Entry 8EL5 (X-ray diffraction, 1.67 A resolution); this record covers chains B and J of the 6 polymer chains in the assembly.

== Chain B ==
Protein: Phycoerythrin550 beta subunit
From: Hemiselmis andersenii
UniProt: U5T8W0 (U5T8W0_HEMAN); residues 1-177 here = UniProt positions 1-177
Sequence (177 residues; numbered 1 to 177; the number before each row is that of its first residue):
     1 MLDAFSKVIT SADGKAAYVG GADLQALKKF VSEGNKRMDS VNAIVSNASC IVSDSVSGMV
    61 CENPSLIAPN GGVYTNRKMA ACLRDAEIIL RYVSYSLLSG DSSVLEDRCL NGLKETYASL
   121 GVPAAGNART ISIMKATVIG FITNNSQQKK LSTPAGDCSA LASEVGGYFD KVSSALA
Not modelled in the structure: 1-4
Sequence notes: conflict V172 (Glu in U5T8W0)
Curated features (UniProtKB/Swiss-Prot):
  - binding site ((2R,3E)-phycoerythrobilin): Y18, K28, N35, D39, C82, R84, D85, N144, P154, G156, C158
  - binding site (15,16-dihydrobiliverdin): C50, D54, C61, R129, Q148, K149
Glycans and other covalent adducts: DiCys-(15,16)-Dihydrobiliverdin (AX9) linked to C50, C61; phycoerythrobilin (PEB) linked to C82, C158
Residues lining bound ligands:
  - DiCys-(15,16)-Dihydrobiliverdin (AX9): I51, D54, S57, G58, R129, I133, A136, T137, F141, N145, S146, Q147, Q148, K149
  - phycoerythrobilin (PEB), molecule 1: L24, K28, N35, K36, M38, D39, S40, N42, F141, I142, N144, L151, T153, P154, A155, G156, D157
  - phycoerythrobilin (PEB), molecule 2: V56, M59, L66, G72, V73, R77, K78, A81, R84, D85, I88, I89, Y92, R108, C109, L113, T116, Y117, L120, V122, P123, G126, N127, T130
  - phycoerythrobilin (PEB), molecule 3: N76, R77, A80

== Chain J ==
Protein: Phycoerythrin alpha-1 subunit
From: Hemiselmis andersenii
UniProt: U5TBU5 (PHEA1_HEMAN); residues 1-67 here correspond to UniProt positions 48-114 (UniProt number = residue number + 47)
Sequence (67 residues; numbered 1 to 67; the number before each row is that of its first residue):
     1 AMKKDSKAPC VEVFDERDGC KAAGTQKASG DDGFCVKVSM KAIGFNAAEA ASVTKNYGIK
    61 RFGAKSV
Not modelled in the structure: 65-67
Modified positions: K4 (5-hydroxylysine; LYZ)
Curated features (UniProtKB/Swiss-Prot):
  - binding site ((2R,3E)-phycoerythrobilin): D5, S6, E16, R17, C20, T25, K27, A28, K37
Glycans and other covalent adducts: phycoerythrobilin (PEB) linked to C20
Residues lining bound ligands:
  - DiCys-(15,16)-Dihydrobiliverdin (AX9): Y57, G58, I59, K60, R61, F62, G63, A64
  - phycoerythrobilin (PEB), molecule 1: M2, K4, D5, S6, K7
  - phycoerythrobilin (PEB), molecule 2: V13, F14, D15, R17, F34, C35, V36
  - phycoerythrobilin (PEB), molecule 3: F14, E16, D18, K21, A22, T25, Q26, K27, A28, S29, G30, G33, F34, C35, K37
  - phycoerythrobilin (PEB), molecule 4: F45, N46, A47

== Interface between chain B and chain J ==
Residue-residue contacts (12):
  N76(B) - D18(J)
  R77(B) - C20(J)
  Q147(B) - I59(J)
  Q148(B) - I59(J)
  Q148(B) - R61(J)
  K149(B) - S52(J)
  K149(B) - N56(J)
  K150(B) - K55(J)
  K150(B) - N56(J)  hydrogen bond (backbone-side chain)
  L151(B) - K55(J)
  S152(B) - A51(J)
  S152(B) - K55(J)

== Summary ==
Chain B and chain J each contribute 8 residues to their interface, with 1 hydrogen bond. Its one
hydrogen-bonded contact is K150(B)-N56(J). One phycoerythrobilin molecule is bound between chain B and chain
J. Ligands of chain J: 4 copies of phycoerythrobilin and DiCys-(15,16)-Dihydrobiliverdin.
Here chain B is Phycoerythrin550 beta subunit and chain J is Phycoerythrin alpha-1 subunit, both from
Hemiselmis andersenii. Entry 8EL5 (Light harvesting phycobiliprotein HaPE555 from the cryptophyte Hemiselmis
andersenii CCMP644 in an alternating tight to loose ...) was determined by X-ray diffraction, deposited
together with 7SSF, 7SUT, 8EL3, 8EL4 and 8EL6.
